6MY4 - chains L and A of the 4 polymer chains in the assembly; structure by X-ray diffraction, 1.69 A resolution.

Chain L:
Protein: anti-VEGF-A Fab fragment bH1 light chain
Organism: Homo sapiens
Notes: engineered mutation(s): S30bR,S30bR
UniProtKB: Q7Z3Y4 (Q7Z3Y4_HUMAN); residues 105-214 here correspond to UniProt positions 127-236 (UniProt number = residue number + 22)
Chain sequence (218 residues; row label = number of the first residue in the row; a row labelled like 30A-30D holds insertion residues (30A, then the next letters in order)):
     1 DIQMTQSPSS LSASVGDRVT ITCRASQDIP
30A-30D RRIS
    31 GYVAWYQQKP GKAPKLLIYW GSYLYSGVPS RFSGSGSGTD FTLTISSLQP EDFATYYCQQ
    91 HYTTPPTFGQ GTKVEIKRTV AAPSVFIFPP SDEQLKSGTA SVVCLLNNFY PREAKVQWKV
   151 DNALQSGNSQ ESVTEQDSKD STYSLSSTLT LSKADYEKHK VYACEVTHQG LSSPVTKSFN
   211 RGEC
Disulfides: Cys-23/Cys-88, Cys-134/Cys-194

Chain A:
Protein: anti-VEGF-A Fab fragment bH1 heavy chain
Organism: Homo sapiens
Notes: engineered mutation(s): Y33W,D98M,G99M
UniProtKB: V9HW68 (V9HW68_HUMAN); residues 103-219 here correspond to UniProt positions 130-246 (UniProt number = residue number + 27)
Chain sequence (236 residues; each row starts with the number of its first residue; a row labelled like 82A-82C holds insertion residues (82A, then the next letters in order)):
     1 EVQLVESGGG LVQPGGSLRL SCAASGFNIK DTWIHWVRQA PGKGLEWVAR IY
   52A P
    53 TNGYTRYADS VKGRFTISAD TSKNTAYLQM
82A-82C NSL
    83 RAEDTAVYYC SRWGGMMF
100A-100C YAM
   101 DYWGQGTLVT VSSASTKGPS VFPLAPSSKS TSGGTAALGC LVKDYFPEPV TVSWNSGALT
   161 SGVHTFPAVL QSSGLYSLSS VVTVPSSSLG TQTYICNVNH KPSNTKVDKK VEPKSCDKTG
   221 HHHHHHHHG
Unresolved in the structure: 217-229
Sequence notes: expression tag (220-229)
Disulfides: Cys-22/Cys-92, Cys-140/Cys-196

Interface between chain L and chain A:
Pairs across the interface (11; chain L residue first):
  Arg-30B(L) / Asp-61(A)  salt bridge
  Arg-30B(L) / Lys-64(A)
  Tyr-32(L) / Arg-50(A)  hydrogen bond
  Tyr-32(L) / Tyr-56(A)
  Tyr-49(L) / Asn-54(A)  hydrogen bond
  Trp-50(L) / Trp-33(A)  hydrophobic
  Trp-50(L) / Tyr-52(A)  hydrophobic
  Trp-50(L) / Asn-54(A)
  Trp-50(L) / Tyr-56(A)  hydrophobic
  Tyr-53(L) / Asn-54(A)
  Tyr-53(L) / Tyr-56(A)
Also at the interface, not in a pair above, chain A (9 interface residues in all): Gly-55, Tyr-100A

Overview:
5 residues of chain L face 9 of chain A across their interface; the contacts include 2 hydrogen bonds and 1
salt bridge. Among the polar pairs are Arg-30B(L)/Asp-61(A), Tyr-32(L)/Arg-50(A) and Tyr-49(L)/Asn-54(A).
Here chain L is anti-VEGF-A Fab fragment bH1 light chain and chain A is anti-VEGF-A Fab fragment bH1 heavy
chain, both from Homo sapiens. Entry 6MY4 (Crystal structure of the dimeric bH1-Fab variant
[HC-Y33W,HC-D98M,HC-G99M,LC-S30bR]) was determined by X-ray diffraction together with 6MXR, 6MXS and 6MY5 from
the same study.
